PDB entry 7BOI | electron microscopy, 2.98 A resolution | chains A and K of the 14 polymer chains in the assembly

[Chain A]
Molecule: 16S rRNA
Organism: Escherichia coli K-12
Sequence (1542 nucleotides; row label = number of the first residue in the row):
     1 AAAUUGAAGAGUUUGAUCAUGGCUCAGAUUGAACGCUGGCGGCAGGCCUA
    51 ACACAUGCAAGUCGAACGGUAACAGGAAGAAGCUUGCUUCUUUGCUGACG
   101 AGUGGCGGACGGGUGAGUAAUGUCUGGGAAACUGCCUGAUGGAGGGGGAU
   151 AACUACUGGAAACGGUAGCUAAUACCGCAUAACGUCGCAAGACCAAAGAG
   201 GGGGACCUUCGGGCCUCUUGCCAUCGGAUGUGCCCAGAUGGGAUUAGCUA
   251 GUAGGUGGGGUAACGGCUCACCUAGGCGACGAUCCCUAGCUGGUCUGAGA
   301 GGAUGACCAGCCACACUGGAACUGAGACACGGUCCAGACUCCUACGGGAG
   351 GCAGCAGUGGGGAAUAUUGCACAAUGGGCGCAAGCCUGAUGCAGCCAUGC
   401 CGCGUGUAUGAAGAAGGCCUUCGGGUUGUAAAGUACUUUCAGCGGGGAGG
   451 AAGGGAGUAAAGUUAAUACCUUUGCUCAUUGACGUUACCCGCAGAAGAAG
   501 CACCGGCUAACUCCGUGCCAGCAGCCXCGGUAAUACGGAGGGUGCAAGCG
   551 UUAAUCGGAAUUACUGGGCGUAAAGCGCACGCAGGCGGUUUGUUAAGUCA
   601 GAUGUGAAAUCCCCGGGCUCAACCUGGGAACUGCAUCUGAUACUGGCAAG
   651 CUUGAGUCUCGUAGAGGGGGGUAGAAUUCCAGGUGUAGCGGUGAAAUGCG
   701 UAGAGAUCUGGAGGAAUACCGGUGGCGAAGGCGGCCCCCUGGACGAAGAC
   751 UGACGCUCAGGUGCGAAAGCGUGGGGAGCAAACAGGAUUAGAUACCCUGG
   801 UAGUCCACGCCGUAAACGAUGUCGACUUGGAGGUUGUGCCCUUGAGGCGU
   851 GGCUUCCGGAGCUAACGCGUUAAGUCGACCGCCUGGGGAGUACGGCCGCA
   901 AGGUUAAAACUCAAAUGAAUUGACGGGGGCCCGCACAAGCGGUGGAGCAU
   951 GUGGUUUAAUUCGAUGXAACGCGAAGAACCUUACCUGGUCUUGACAUCCA
  1001 CGGAAGUUUUCAGAGAUGAGAAUGUGCCUUCGGGAACCGUGAGACAGGUG
  1051 CUGCAUGGCUGUCGUCAGCUCGUGUUGUGAAAUGUUGGGUUAAGUCCCGC
  1101 AACGAGCGCAACCCUUAUCCUUUGUUGCCAGCGGUCCGGCCGGGAACUCA
  1151 AAGGAGACUGCCAGUGAUAAACUGGAGGAAGGUGGGGAUGACGUCAAGUC
  1201 AUCAUGGCCCUUACGACCAGGGCUACACACGUGCUACAAUGGCGCAUACA
  1251 AAGAGAAGCGACCUCGCGAGAGCAAGCGGACCUCAUAAAGUGCGUCGUAG
  1301 UCCGGAUUGGAGUCUGCAACUCGACUCCAUGAAGUCGGAAUCGCUAGUAA
  1351 UCGUGGAUCAGAAUGCCACGGUGAAUACGUUCCCGGGCCUUGUACACACC
  1401 GCCCGUXACACCAUGGGAGUGGGUUGCAAAAGAAGUAGGUAGCUUAACCU
  1451 UCGGGAGGGCGCUUACCACUUUGUGAUUCAUGACUGGGGUGAAGUCGUAA
  1501 CAAGGUAACCGUAGGGGAACCUGCGGUUGGAUCACCUCCUUA
Unresolved in the structure: 931-1386, 1535-1542
Modified / non-standard residues: PSU (pseudouridine-5'-monophosphate) at position 516, G7M (N7-methyl-guanosine-5'-monophosphate) at position 527, 2MG (2N-methylguanosine-5'-monophosphate) at position 966, 5MC (5-methylcytidine-5'-monophosphate) at position 967, 2MG (2N-methylguanosine-5'-monophosphate) at position 1207, 4OC (4n,o2'-methylcytidine-5'-monophosphate) at position 1402, 5MC (5-methylcytidine-5'-monophosphate) at position 1407, UR3 (3-methyluridine-5'-monophoshate) at position 1498, 2MG (2N-methylguanosine-5'-monophosphate) at position 1516, MA6 (6N-dimethyladenosine-5'-monophoshate) at position 1518, MA6 (6N-dimethyladenosine-5'-monophoshate) at position 1519
Bound ions: Mg2+ site 1 near G21 (its only coordinating residue here); Mg2+ site 2: C48, U49, G115; Mg2+ site 3 near A53 (its only coordinating residue here); Mg2+ site 4: A59, C386, U387; Mg2+ site 5 near G100 (its only coordinating residue here); Mg2+ site 6: A109, G331; Mg2+ site 7 near G111 (its only coordinating residue here); Mg2+ site 8: A116, G117, G289; Mg2+ site 9: G145, A197; Mg2+ site 10: A174, C175; Mg2+ site 11: G299, G558; Mg2+ site 12 near C328 (its only coordinating residue here); 27 more Mg2+ sites not listed
Reported in the primary citation:
  - contacts within the chain: A923-U1393, U1393-A1502

[Chain K]
Name: 30S ribosomal protein S11
Organism: Escherichia coli (strain K12)
UniProtKB: P0A7R9 (RS11_ECOLI); residue numbers follow UniProt; this construct covers 1-129
Amino-acid sequence (129 residues; numbered 1 to 129; the number before each row is that of its first residue):
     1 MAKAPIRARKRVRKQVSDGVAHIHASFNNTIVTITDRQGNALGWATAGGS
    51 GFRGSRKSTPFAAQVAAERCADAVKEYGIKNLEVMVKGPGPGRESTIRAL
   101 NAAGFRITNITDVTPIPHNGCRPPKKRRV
Unresolved in the structure: 1-12

[Interface between chain A and chain K]
Residue-residue contacts (81; chain A residue first):
  G674(A) with His118(K), base contact
  A675(A) with Ile116(K), hydrogen bond to the sugar; Pro117(K), base contact; His118(K), hydrogen bond to the base; Gly120(K), base contact
  A676(A) with Pro115(K), phosphate contact; Ile116(K), sugar contact; Pro117(K), sugar contact; Cys121(K), base contact
  U677(A) with Pro115(K), phosphate contact; Cys121(K), sugar contact
  G683(A) with Gly39(K), hydrogen bond to the base; Asn40(K), hydrogen bond to the base
  U684(A) with Asn40(K), hydrogen bond to the sugar; Ala41(K), hydrogen bond to the sugar
  G685(A) with Ala41(K), sugar contact; Leu42(K), phosphate contact
  U686(A) with Leu42(K), phosphate contact; Gly43(K), phosphate contact; Trp44(K), hydrogen bond to the sugar
  A687(A) with Trp44(K), sugar contact
  G688(A) with Trp44(K), sugar contact; Thr46(K), phosphate contact; Gly49(K), phosphate contact
  C689(A) with Asn29(K), hydrogen bond to the phosphate; Thr46(K), hydrogen bond to the phosphate; Gly48(K), hydrogen bond to the phosphate; Gly49(K), phosphate contact; Arg53(K), salt bridge to the phosphate
  G690(A) with Asn29(K), hydrogen bond to the phosphate; Ile31(K), phosphate contact; Arg53(K), hydrogen bond to the base
  G691(A) with Asn28(K), hydrogen bond to the phosphate; Arg53(K), hydrogen bond to the base; Lys57(K), base contact
  U692(A) with Asn28(K), hydrogen bond to the phosphate; Gly54(K), base contact; Arg127(K), sugar contact
  G693(A) with Arg127(K), salt bridge to the phosphate
  A694(A) with Ser55(K), phosphate contact
  A695(A) with Arg53(K), phosphate contact; Gly54(K), phosphate contact
  A704(A) with Trp44(K), base contact
  G705(A) with Ile31(K), base contact; Trp44(K), base contact
  A706(A) with His24(K), sugar contact; Thr33(K), sugar contact; Ala41(K), base contact
  U707(A) with His22(K), hydrogen bond to the phosphate; His24(K), salt bridge to the phosphate; Gly39(K), hydrogen bond to the sugar; Lys87(K), salt bridge to the phosphate
  C708(A) with Gln38(K), hydrogen bond to the sugar; Gly39(K), sugar contact
  G714(A) with Cys121(K), hydrogen bond to the base
  A715(A) with Gly120(K), base contact
  A716(A) with Asn119(K), hydrogen bond to the sugar; Gly120(K), sugar contact
  U717(A) with Asn119(K), phosphate contact
  A718(A) with Pro117(K), sugar contact; His118(K), stacking on the base; Asn119(K), phosphate contact
  G778(A) with Arg122(K), hydrogen bond to the sugar
  C779(A) with Arg122(K), hydrogen bond to the sugar; Pro123(K), sugar contact; Pro124(K), phosphate contact; Lys125(K), phosphate contact
  A780(A) with Pro124(K), phosphate contact; Lys125(K), hydrogen bond to the phosphate
  A781(A) with Lys125(K), salt bridge to the phosphate
  C795(A) with Arg128(K), hydrogen bond to the sugar
  C796(A) with Arg127(K), hydrogen bond to the phosphate; Arg128(K), salt bridge to the phosphate
  C797(A) with Arg127(K), salt bridge to the phosphate
  U1506(A) with Arg128(K), hydrogen bond to the base
  U1522(A) with Lys125(K), phosphate contact; Arg128(K), salt bridge to the phosphate
  G1523(A) with Lys125(K), salt bridge to the phosphate; Arg128(K), salt bridge to the phosphate
  C1524(A) with Arg122(K), salt bridge to the phosphate
  G1525(A) with Arg122(K), salt bridge to the phosphate
Also at the interface, not in a pair above, chain A (40 interface residues in all): A777
Also at the interface, not in a pair above, chain K (39 interface residues in all): Thr35, Tyr77, Met85, Lys126, Val129

[In short]
Chain A and chain K form an interface of 40 and 39 residues respectively, with 26 hydrogen bonds, 12 salt
bridges and 1 aromatic stacking contact. Polar contacts include A675(A)-His118(K), G683(A)-Gly39(K) and
G683(A)-Asn40(K). The Mg2+ site 2 is built by C48(A), U49(A) and G115(A). The paper reports contacts within
the chain involving A923(A), U1393(A) and A1502(A).
Here chain A is 16S rRNA (Escherichia coli K-12) and chain K is 30S ribosomal protein S11 (Escherichia coli
(strain K12)). Entry 7BOI (Bacterial 30S ribosomal subunit assembly complex state F (multibody refinement for
body domain of 30S ribosome)) was determined by electron microscopy together with 7AF3, 7AF5, 7AF8, 7AFA,
7AFD, 7AFH and 17 further entries from the same study.
